Entry 7XQ8 (electron microscopy, 3.30 A resolution); this record covers chains C and v of the 6 polymer chains in the assembly.

[Chain C (and v)]
Molecule: Chimera of Heavy chain of VRC01 antibody Fab and Isoform 2 of Immunoglobulin heavy constant mu
Source organism: Homo sapiens
Notes: chain v of this document is another copy of the same molecule, construct and numbering; everything in this record applies to it too
UniProt: P01871-2 (IGHM-2_HUMAN); residues 124-597 here correspond to UniProt positions 1-474 (UniProt number = residue number - 123)
Chain sequence (614 residues; numbered -8 to 597 plus 8 insertion-coded residues; the number before each row is that of its first residue; a row labelled like 92A-92C holds insertion residues (92A, then the next letters in order); numbers below 1 keep their minus sign (Met-8 is residue -8)):
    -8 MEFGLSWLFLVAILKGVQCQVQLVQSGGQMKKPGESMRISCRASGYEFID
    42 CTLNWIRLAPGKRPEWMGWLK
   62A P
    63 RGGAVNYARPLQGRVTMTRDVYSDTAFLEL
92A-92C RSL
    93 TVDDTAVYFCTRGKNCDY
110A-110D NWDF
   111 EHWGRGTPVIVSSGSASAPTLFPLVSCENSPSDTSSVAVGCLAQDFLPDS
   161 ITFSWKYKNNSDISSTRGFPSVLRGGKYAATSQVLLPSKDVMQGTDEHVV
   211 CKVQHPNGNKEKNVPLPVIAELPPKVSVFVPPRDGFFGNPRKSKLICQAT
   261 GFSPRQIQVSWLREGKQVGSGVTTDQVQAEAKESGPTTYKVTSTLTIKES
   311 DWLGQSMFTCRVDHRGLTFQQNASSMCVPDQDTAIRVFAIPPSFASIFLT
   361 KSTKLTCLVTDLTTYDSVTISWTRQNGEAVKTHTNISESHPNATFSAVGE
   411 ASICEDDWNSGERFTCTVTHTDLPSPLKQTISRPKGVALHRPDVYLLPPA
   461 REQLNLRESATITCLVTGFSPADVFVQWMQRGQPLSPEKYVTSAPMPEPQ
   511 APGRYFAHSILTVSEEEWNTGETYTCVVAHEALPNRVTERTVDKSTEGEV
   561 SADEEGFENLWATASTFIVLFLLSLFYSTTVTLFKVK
Unresolved in the structure: -8 to 10
Disulfides: Cys257-Cys320, Cys367-Cys426, Cys474-Cys536
Glycans and other covalent adducts: N-acetylglucosamine (NAG) linked to Asn332, Asn395, Asn402

[Interface between chain C and chain v]
Pairs across the interface (81; chain C residue first):
  Val238(C) - Pro242(v)
  Phe239(C) - Phe239(v)  hydrophobic
  Phe239(C) - Val240(v)
  Phe239(C) - Pro241(v)  hydrophobic
  Phe239(C) - Lys254(v)
  Phe239(C) - Ile256(v)  hydrophobic
  Val240(C) - Phe239(v)
  Val240(C) - Val240(v)  hydrogen bond (backbone-backbone)
  Arg243(C) - Val338(v)
  Arg243(C) - His430(v)
  Arg243(C) - Thr431(v)  hydrogen bond (side chain-backbone)
  Arg243(C) - Leu433(v)  hydrogen bond (side chain-backbone)
  Arg243(C) - Pro434(v)
  Arg251(C) - Asp376(v)  salt bridge
  Lys254(C) - Phe239(v)
  Lys254(C) - Gln258(v)  hydrogen bond
  Ile256(C) - Phe239(v)  hydrophobic
  Asp285(C) - Lys300(v)  salt bridge
  Glu309(C) - Ser377(v)
  Glu309(C) - Thr431(v)
  Leu313(C) - Thr429(v)  hydrogen bond (backbone-side chain)
  Leu313(C) - His430(v)
  Leu313(C) - Thr431(v)
  Gln315(C) - Pro436(v)
  Cys337(C) - Cys337(v)  disulfide
  Asp340(C) - Asp340(v)
  Tyr455(C) - Gln463(v)
  Tyr455(C) - Leu464(v)  hydrophobic
  Tyr455(C) - Arg467(v)
  Leu456(C) - Gln463(v)
  Leu457(C) - Leu457(v)  hydrophobic
  Leu457(C) - Pro459(v)
  Ala460(C) - Leu457(v)  hydrophobic
  Glu462(C) - Val454(v)
  Glu462(C) - Tyr455(v)
  Glu462(C) - Arg550(v)  salt bridge
  Gln463(C) - Tyr455(v)
  Leu466(C) - Tyr455(v)
  Thr471(C) - Leu475(v)
  Glu498(C) - Pro509(v)
  Glu498(C) - Gln510(v)
  Lys499(C) - Pro509(v)
  Val501(C) - Met506(v)  hydrophobic
  Val501(C) - Pro509(v)
  Val501(C) - Phe516(v)  hydrophobic
  Thr502(C) - Met506(v)
  Pro509(C) - Val501(v)
  Gln510(C) - Ser469(v)  hydrogen bond
  Gln510(C) - Thr522(v)
  Phe516(C) - Val501(v)  hydrophobic
  Phe516(C) - Ile520(v)  hydrophobic
  His518(C) - Ile520(v)
  Ile520(C) - His518(v)
  Thr522(C) - Pro509(v)
  Glu557(C) - Arg461(v)  salt bridge
  Gly558(C) - Arg461(v)
  Glu559(C) - Thr556(v)
  Phe567(C) - Glu565(v)
  Phe567(C) - Phe567(v)  hydrophobic
  Phe567(C) - Leu570(v)  hydrophobic
  Leu570(C) - Trp571(v)
  Leu570(C) - Ala574(v)  hydrophobic
  Trp571(C) - Leu570(v)  hydrophobic
  Phe577(C) - Ile578(v)  hydrophobic
  Phe577(C) - Phe581(v)  hydrophobic
  Ile578(C) - Phe577(v)  hydrophobic
  Leu580(C) - Phe581(v)  hydrophobic
  Phe581(C) - Phe577(v)  hydrophobic
  Phe581(C) - Leu580(v)  hydrophobic
  Phe581(C) - Phe581(v)
  Ser584(C) - Ser584(v)  hydrogen bond
  Ser584(C) - Ser588(v)  hydrogen bond
  Tyr587(C) - Ser588(v)
  Tyr587(C) - Thr592(v)
  Ser588(C) - Tyr587(v)
  Ser588(C) - Val591(v)
  Val591(C) - Val591(v)  hydrophobic
  Thr592(C) - Val591(v)
  Lys595(C) - Val591(v)
  Lys595(C) - Thr592(v)  hydrogen bond (side chain-backbone)
  Lys595(C) - Phe594(v)
Other interface residues (no listed pair), chain C (71 interface residues in all): Lys235, Pro241, Pro242, Asp244, Phe247, Ser253, Gln258, Gln288, Ser310, Gln331, Pro339, Asp453, Val454, Pro458, Thr473, Leu475, Tyr500, Ser503, Met506, Pro507, Arg550, Thr573, Ala574, Leu585
Other interface residues (no listed pair), chain v (78 interface residues in all): Lys235, Val238, Asp244, Phe247, Ser253, Gln286, Gln288, Gln331, Ser334, Thr379, Asp432, Ser435, Pro458, Ala460, Thr471, Thr473, Glu498, Lys499, Ser503, Pro507, Val523, Gly566, Leu585, Leu593
Disulfides between the chains: Cys337(C)-Cys337(v)

[Summary]
71 residues of chain C face 78 of chain v across their interface, with 1 disulfide bond, 9 hydrogen bonds and
4 salt bridges. Polar pairs include Arg251(C)-Asp376(v), Asp285(C)-Lys300(v) and Glu462(C)-Arg550(v).
Covalently linked N-acetylglucosamine: at Asn332(C), Asn395(C) and Asn402(C).
Both chains are Chimera of Heavy chain of VRC01 antibody Fab and Isoform 2 of Immunoglobulin heavy constant mu
(Homo sapiens). Entry 7XQ8 (Structure of human B-cell antigen receptor of the IgM isotype) was determined by
electron microscopy.
